5DB7 - chains A and T of the 4 polymer chains in the assembly; structure by X-ray diffraction, 2.21 A resolution.

Chain A:
Molecule: DNA polymerase beta
Source organism: Homo sapiens
Notes: EC 2.7.7.7, 4.2.99.-
UniProtKB: P06746 (DPOLB_HUMAN); residues 1-335 here = UniProt positions 1-335
Sequence (335 residues; each row starts with the number of its first residue):
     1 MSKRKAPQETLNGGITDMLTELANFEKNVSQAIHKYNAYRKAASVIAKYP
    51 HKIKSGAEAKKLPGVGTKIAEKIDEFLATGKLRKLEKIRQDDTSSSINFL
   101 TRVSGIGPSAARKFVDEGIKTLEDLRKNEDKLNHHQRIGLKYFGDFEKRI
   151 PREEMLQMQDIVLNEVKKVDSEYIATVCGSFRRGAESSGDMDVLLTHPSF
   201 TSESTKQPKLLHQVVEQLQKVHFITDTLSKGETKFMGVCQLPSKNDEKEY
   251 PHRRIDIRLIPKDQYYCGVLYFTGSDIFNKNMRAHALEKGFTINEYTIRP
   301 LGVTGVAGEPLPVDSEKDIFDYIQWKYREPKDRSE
Disordered / not traced: 1-6, 205-206
Metal / ion sites: Na+ site 1: Lys60, Leu62, Val65 (shared with 1 residue of chain D); Na+ site 2: Thr101, Val103, Ile106 (shared with 1 residue of chain P)
UniProt features mapped onto this chain:
  - region: Arg183 to Asp192 (DNA-binding)
  - active site: Lys72 (Nucleophile)
  - binding site (K(+)): Lys60, Leu62, Val65, Thr101, Val103, Ile106
  - binding site (Na(+)): Lys60, Leu62, Val65, Thr101, Val103, Ile106
  - binding site (dATP): Arg149, Ser180, Arg183, Gly189, Asp190
  - binding site (dCTP): Arg149, Ser180, Arg183, Gly189, Asp190
  - binding site (dGTP): Arg149, Ser180, Arg183, Gly189, Asp190, Asp192
  - binding site (dTTP): Arg149, Ser180, Arg183, Gly189, Asp190
  - binding site (Mg(2+)): Asp190, Asp192, Asp256
  - modified residue: Lys72 (N6-acetyllysine), Arg83 (Omega-N-methylarginine), Arg152 (Omega-N-methylarginine)
  - cross-link (Glycyl lysine isopeptide (Lys-Gly)): Lys41 (interchain with G-Cter in ubiquitin), Lys61 (interchain with G-Cter in ubiquitin), Lys81 (interchain with G-Cter in ubiquitin)
  - natural variant: Leu22 (L22P: Found in a gastric cancer sample; uncertain significance), Tyr39 (Y39C: Found in a gastric cancer sample; uncertain significance), Gly118 (G118V: Decreased DNA-directed DNA polymerase activity), Arg137 (R137Q: Decreased function in base-excision repair), Arg149 (R149I: Decreased DNA-directed DNA polymerase activity), Asp160 (D160N: Found in a gastric cancer sample; uncertain significance), Cys239 (C239R: Found in a gastric cancer sample; uncertain significance), Lys289 (K289M: Found in a colon cancer sample; uncertain significance), Asn294 (N294D: Found in a gastric cancer sample; uncertain significance), Glu295 (E295K: Found in a gastric cancer sample; uncertain significance)
  - mutagenesis: Phe25 (F25W: No effect on 5'-dRP lyase activity. Decreased ssDNA binding), His34 (H34G: Decreased 5'-dRP lyase activity. Decreased ssDNA binding), Lys35 (K35A: Decreased 5'-dRP lyase activity. Decreased ssDNA binding. Loss of 5'-dRP lyase activity; when associated with A-68 and A-72. Decreased ssDNA binding; when associated with A-68 and A-72 ...), Tyr39 (Y39F: No effect on 5'-dRP lyase activity; Y39Q: Abolishes DNA polymerase and 5'-dRP lyase activity), Lys41 (K41R: Abolishes ubiquitination; when associated with R-61 and R-81), Lys60 (K60A: Decreased 5'-dRP lyase activity. Decreased ssDNA binding), Lys61 (K61R: Abolishes ubiquitination; when associated with R-41 and R-81), Lys68 (K68A: No effect on 5'-dRP lyase activity. Decreased ssDNA binding. Loss of 5'-dRP lyase activity; when associated with A-35 and A-72. Decreased ssDNA binding; when associated with A-35 and A-72 ...), Glu71 (E71Q: No effect on 5'-dRP lyase activity. No effect on structure shown by circular dichroism. No effect on ssDNA binding), Lys72 (K72A: Severely reduced 5'-dRP lyase activity. Does not affect ssDNA binding. Loss of 5'-dRP lyase activity; when associated with A-35 and A-68. Decreased ssDNA binding ...), Glu75 (E75A: Slightly decreased 5'-dRP lyase activity. Decreased ssDNA binding. No effect on structure shown by circular dichroism), Lys81 (K81R: Abolishes ubiquitination; when associated with R-41 and R-61), 5 further mutagenesis entries in UniProt

Chain T:
Molecule: 16-nt DNA strand
Sequence (16 nucleotides; numbered 1 to 16; the number before each row is that of its first residue):
     1 CCGACGTCGCATTAGC

How chain A and chain T interact:
Contacting residue pairs (15):
  His34(A) with DC5(T), stacking on the base
  His134(A) with DT12(T), phosphate contact
  Leu228(A) with DA11(T), sugar contact
  Ser229(A) with DC10(T), phosphate contact; DA11(T), sugar contact
  Lys230(A) with DC10(T), hydrogen bond to the phosphate; DA11(T), hydrogen bond to the phosphate
  Gly231(A) with DC10(T), phosphate contact
  Glu232(A) with DC10(T), hydrogen bond to the phosphate
  Thr233(A) with DG9(T), hydrogen bond to the phosphate; DC10(T), hydrogen bond to the phosphate
  Lys234(A) with DG9(T), phosphate contact; DC10(T), hydrogen bond to the phosphate
  Tyr271(A) with DG6(T), hydrogen bond to the base
  Tyr296(A) with DC8(T), sugar contact
Also at the interface, not in a pair above, chain A (13 interface residues in all): Asn37, Asn133

Overview:
The interface between chain A and chain T involves 13 residues on one side and 7 on the other; the contacts
include 7 hydrogen bonds and 1 aromatic stacking contact. Polar contacts include Tyr271(A)-DG6(T),
Lys230(A)-DC10(T) and Lys230(A)-DA11(T).
Here chain A is DNA polymerase beta (Homo sapiens) and chain T is a 16-nt DNA strand. Entry 5DB7 (Structure of
human DNA polymerase beta Host-Guest complex with the N7MG base paired with a dT) was determined by X-ray
diffraction together with 5DB6, 5DB8, 5DB9, 5DBA, 5DBB and 5DBC from the same study.
